Entry 7CG3 (electron microscopy, 5.10 A resolution (low resolution: residue-level contacts below are approximate; hydrogen-bond / salt-bridge calls are withheld)); this record covers chains D and E of the 6 polymer chains in the assembly.

Chain D (and E):
Protein: Heat shock protein 104
Source organism: Chaetomium thermophilum var. coprophilum
Notes: chain E of this document is another copy of the same molecule, construct and numbering; everything in this record applies to it too
UniProtKB: A0A2Z6G185 (A0A2Z6G185_9PEZI); residues 2-764 here correspond to UniProt positions 164-926 (UniProt number = residue number + 162)
Sequence (764 residues; row label = number of the first residue in the row):
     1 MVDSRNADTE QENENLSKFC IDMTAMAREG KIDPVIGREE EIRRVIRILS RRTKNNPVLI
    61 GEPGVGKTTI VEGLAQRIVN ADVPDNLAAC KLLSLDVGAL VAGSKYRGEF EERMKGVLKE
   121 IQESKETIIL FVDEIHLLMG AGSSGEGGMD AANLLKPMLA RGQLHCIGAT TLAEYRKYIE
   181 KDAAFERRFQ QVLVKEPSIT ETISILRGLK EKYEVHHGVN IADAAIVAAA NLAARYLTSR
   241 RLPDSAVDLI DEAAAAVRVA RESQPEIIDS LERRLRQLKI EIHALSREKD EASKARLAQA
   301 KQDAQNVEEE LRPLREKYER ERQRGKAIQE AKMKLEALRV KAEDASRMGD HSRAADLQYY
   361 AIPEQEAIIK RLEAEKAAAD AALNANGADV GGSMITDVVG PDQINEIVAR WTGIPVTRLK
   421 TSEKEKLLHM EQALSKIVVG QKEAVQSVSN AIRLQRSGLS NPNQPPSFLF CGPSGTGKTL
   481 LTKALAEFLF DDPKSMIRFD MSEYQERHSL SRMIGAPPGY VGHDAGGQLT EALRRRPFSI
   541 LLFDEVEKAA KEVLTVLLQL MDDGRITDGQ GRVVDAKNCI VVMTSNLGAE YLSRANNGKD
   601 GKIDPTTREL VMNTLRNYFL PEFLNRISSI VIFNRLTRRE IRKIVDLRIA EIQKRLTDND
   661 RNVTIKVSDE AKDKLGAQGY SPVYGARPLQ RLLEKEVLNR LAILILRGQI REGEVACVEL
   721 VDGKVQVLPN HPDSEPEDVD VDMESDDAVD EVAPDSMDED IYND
Unresolved in the structure: 1-14, 141-154, 381-392, 596-602, 734-764
Differences from the reference sequence: initiating methionine (1)

How chain D and chain E interact:
Residue-residue contacts - 50 pairs, chain D then chain E:
  I46(D) with V259(E)
  R47(D) with R410(E)
  R51(D) with D248(E); D251(E); E252(E)
  R52(D) with Y213(E); H216(E); D251(E)
  T53(D) with Y213(E); D251(E)
  D85(D) with E262(E); S263(E); Y318(E)
  R107(D) with R113(E)
  M158(D) with D96(E)
  D182(D) with G98(E); A99(E)
  A184(D) with D96(E)
  R187(D) with G66(E); K67(E); T68(E)
  H351(D) with I280(E); H283(E)
  S352(D) with H283(E); R287(E)
  A355(D) with I280(E); H283(E); A284(E)
  D356(D) with R287(E)
  Q358(D) with I280(E)
  Y359(D) with A284(E)
  K424(D) with L706(E)
  L454(D) with L698(E); N699(E); A702(E)
  R456(D) with R661(E)
  S457(D) with R661(E); A702(E); L706(E)
  L459(D) with R655(E); L698(E); A702(E)
  S460(D) with R655(E)
  R507(D) with D524(E)
  P621(D) with R687(E)
  N625(D) with R687(E); R691(E)
  R626(D) with R691(E)
  I627(D) with R691(E)
  S628(D) with R691(E)
Other interface residues (no listed pair), chain D (41 interface residues in all): N86, L155, K156, Q190, S346, A354, Y360, N450, R453, G458, N461, E622
Other interface residues (no listed pair), chain E (39 interface residues in all): K18, H217, R240, D244, A255, R276, I703, I705, R707

In short:
41 residues of chain D face 39 of chain E across their interface.
Chain D and chain E are both Heat shock protein 104 (Chaetomium thermophilum var. coprophilum); the structure,
Staggered ring conformation of CtHsp104 (Hsp104 from Chaetomium Thermophilum), was determined by electron
microscopy together with 5ZUI from the same study.
